5CKM - chain A; structure by X-ray diffraction, 2.73 A resolution.

[Chain A]
Protein: Mannan-binding lectin serine peptidase 2
Organism: Rattus norvegicus
Reference sequence: A2VCV7 (A2VCV7_RAT); residues 2-278 here correspond to UniProt positions 21-297 (UniProt number = residue number + 19)
Sequence (277 residues; numbered 2 to 278; the number before each row is that of its first residue):
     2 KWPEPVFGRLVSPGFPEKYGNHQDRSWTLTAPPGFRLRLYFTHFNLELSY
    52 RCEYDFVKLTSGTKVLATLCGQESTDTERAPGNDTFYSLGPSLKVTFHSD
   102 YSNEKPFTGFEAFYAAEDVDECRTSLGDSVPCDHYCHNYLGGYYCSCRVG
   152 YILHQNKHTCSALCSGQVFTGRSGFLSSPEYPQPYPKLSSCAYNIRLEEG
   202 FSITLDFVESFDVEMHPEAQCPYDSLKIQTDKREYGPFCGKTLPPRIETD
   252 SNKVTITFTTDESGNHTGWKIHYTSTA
Cystine bridges: Cys-53/Cys-71, Cys-123/Cys-137, Cys-133/Cys-146, Cys-148/Cys-161, Cys-165/Cys-192, Cys-222/Cys-240
Covalent attachments: N-acetylglucosamine (NAG) linked to Asn-84
Ion coordination: Ca2+ site 1: Glu-48, Asp-56, Asp-101, Ser-103, Asn-104; Ca2+ site 2: Asp-119, Val-120, Glu-122, Asn-139, Tyr-140, Gly-143; Ca2+ site 3: Glu-215, Asp-225, Asp-262, Ser-264
Reported in the primary citation:
  - Ca2+ coordination: Glu-48, Asp-56, Asp-101, Ser-103, Asn-104, Glu-215, Asp-225, Asp-262, Ser-264

[Summary]
Covalently linked N-acetylglucosamine: at Asn-84. Glu-48, Asp-56, Asp-101, Ser-103 and Asn-104 form the Ca2+
site 1. The Ca2+ site 2 is built by Asp-119, Val-120, Glu-122, Asn-139, Tyr-140 and Gly-143. The paper reports
Ca2+ coordination by Glu-48, Asp-56 and Asp-101 among others.
Chain A is Mannan-binding lectin serine peptidase 2 (Rattus norvegicus); the structure, The CUB1-EGF-CUB2
domains of rat MBL-associated serine protease-2 (MASP-2) bound to Ca2+, was determined by X-ray diffraction
together with 5CIS, 5CKN and 5CKQ from the same study.
